Entry 4Y8X (X-ray diffraction, 1.90 A resolution); this record covers chain A.

== Chain A ==
Protein: Coagulation factor XIa
From: Homo sapiens
Notes: EC 3.4.21.27; fragment: light chain
Reference sequence: P03951 (FA11_HUMAN); the construct lacks a stretch of the UniProt sequence and is renumbered around it, so the offset changes along the chain: 16-36 = UniProt 388-408; 37-58 = UniProt 411-432; 59-65 = UniProt 435-441; 66-143 = UniProt 444-521; 3 more segments
Amino-acid sequence (244 residues; numbered 16 to 251 plus 9 insertion-coded residues; 1 number in that range is skipped by the numbering (no residue carries it; nothing is unmodelled there); the number before each row is that of its first residue; a row labelled like 36A-36B holds insertion residues (36A, then the next letters in order)):
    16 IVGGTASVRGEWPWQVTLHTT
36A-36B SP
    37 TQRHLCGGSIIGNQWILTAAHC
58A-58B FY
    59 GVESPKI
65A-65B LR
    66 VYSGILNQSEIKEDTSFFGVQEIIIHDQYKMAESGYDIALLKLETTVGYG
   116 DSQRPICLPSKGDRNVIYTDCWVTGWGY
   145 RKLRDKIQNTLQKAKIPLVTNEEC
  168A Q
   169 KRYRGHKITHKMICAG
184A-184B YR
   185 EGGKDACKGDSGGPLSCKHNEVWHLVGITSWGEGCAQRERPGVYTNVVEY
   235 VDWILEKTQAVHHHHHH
Disordered / not traced: 246-251
Differences from the reference sequence: engineered mutation Gly-113 (Asn491 in P03951), Gly-115 (Thr493 in P03951); expression tag (246-251)
Curated features (UniProtKB/Swiss-Prot):
  - active site (Charge relay system): His-57, Asp-102, Ser-195
  - binding site (heparin): Lys-169 to Arg-172
  - glycosylation: Asn-72 (N-linked (GlcNAc...) (complex) asparagine)
Disulfides: Cys-42/Cys-58, Cys-136/Cys-201, Cys-168/Cys-182, Cys-191/Cys-219
Ligand contacts: methyl (4GR; methyl (4-{4-chloro-2-[(1S)-1-({(2E)-3-[5-chloro-2-(1H-tetrazol-1-yl)phenyl]prop-2-enoyl}amino)-2-phenylethyl]-1H-imidazol-5-yl}phenyl)carbamate): Arg-39, His-40, Leu-41, Cys-42, His-57, Cys-58, Tyr-143, Leu-147, Ile-151, Asp-189, Ala-190, Cys-191, Lys-192, Gly-193, Asp-194, Ser-195, Thr-213, Ser-214, Trp-215, Gly-216, Gly-218, Cys-219, Gly-226, Val-227, Tyr-228

== Summary ==
Bound to chain A: methyl. From UniProt: 3 active-site residues and 4 heparin-binding residues.
Chain A is Coagulation factor XIa (Homo sapiens); the structure, Factor XIa in complex with the inhibitor
methyl
(4-{4-chloro-2-[(1S)-1-({(2E)-3-[5-chloro-2-(1H-tetrazol-1-yl)phenyl]prop-2-enoyl}amino)-2-phenylethyl]-1H-imidazol-5-yl}phenyl)carbamate,
was determined by X-ray diffraction, deposited together with 4Y8Y and 4Y8Z.
